Entry 4UE2 (X-ray diffraction, 2.02 A resolution); this record covers chains C and S.

[Chain C]
Name: Hydrogenase (nife) small subunit hyda
Source organism: Desulfovibrio fructosovorans
Notes: EC 1.12.2.1
Reference sequence: E1K248 (E1K248_DESFR); residues 1-264 here correspond to UniProt positions 51-314 (UniProt number = residue number + 50)
Amino-acid sequence (264 residues; numbered 1 to 264; the number before each row is that of its first residue):
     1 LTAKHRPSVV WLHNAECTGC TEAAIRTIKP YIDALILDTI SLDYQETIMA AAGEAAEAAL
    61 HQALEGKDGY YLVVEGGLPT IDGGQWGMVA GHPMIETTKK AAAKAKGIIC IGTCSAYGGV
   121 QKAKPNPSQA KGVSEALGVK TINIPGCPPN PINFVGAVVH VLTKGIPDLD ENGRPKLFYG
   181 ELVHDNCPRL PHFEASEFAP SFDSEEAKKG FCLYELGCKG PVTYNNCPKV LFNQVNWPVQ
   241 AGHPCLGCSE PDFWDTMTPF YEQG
Disordered / not traced: 1-4
Ion coordination: 4Fe-4S cluster Fe site 1: C17, C20, C114, C147; 4Fe-4S cluster Fe site 2: H184, C187, C212, C218; 3Fe-4S cluster Fe: C227, C245, C248
Ligand contacts:
  - 3Fe-4S cluster (F3S): V183, T223, N225, C227, F232, W237, P238, C245, L246, G247, C248, S249
  - 4Fe-4S cluster (SF4), molecule 1: E16, C17, T18, G19, C20, E75, G112, T113, C114, V120, G146, C147, P148
  - 4Fe-4S cluster (SF4), molecule 2: V183, H184, C187, R189, L190, F193, C212, L213, Y214, C218, G220, P221, V239

[Chain S]
Name: Nickel-dependent hydrogenase large subunit
Source organism: Desulfovibrio fructosovorans
Notes: EC 1.12.2.1
Reference sequence: E1K247 (E1K247_DESFR); numbering as in UniProt (aligned over 1-549)
Amino-acid sequence (549 residues; row label = number of the first residue in the row):
     1 MAESKPTPQS TFTGPIVVDP ITRIEGHLRI MVEVENGKVK DAWSSSQLFR GLEIILKGRD
    61 PRDAQHFTQR ACGVCTYVHA LASSRCVDDA VKVSIPANAR MMRNLVMASQ YLHDHLVHFY
   121 HLHALDWVDV TAALKADPNK AAKLAASIAP ARPGNSAKAL KAVQDKLKAF VESGQLGIFT
   181 NAYFLGGHKA YYLPPEVDLI ATAHYLEALH MQVKAASAMA ILGGKNPHTQ FTVVGGCSNY
   241 QGLTKDPLAN YLALSKEVCQ FVNECYIPDL LAVAGFYKDW GGIGGTSNYL AFGEFATDDS
   301 SPEKHLATSQ FPSGVITGRD LGKVDNVDLG AIYEDVKYSW YAPGGDGKHP YDGVTDPKYT
   361 KLDDKDHYSW MKAPRYKGKA MEVGPLARTF IAYAKGQPDF KKVVDMVLGK LSVPATALHS
   421 TLGRTAARGI ETAIVCANME KWIKEMADSG AKDNTLCAKW EMPEESKGVG LADAPRGALS
   481 HWIRIKGKKI DNFQLVVPST WNLGPRGAQG DKSPVEEALI GTPIADPKRP VEILRTVHAF
   541 DPCIACGVH
Disordered / not traced: 1-5
Disulfide bonds: C259-C436
Modified residues: C543 (s-hydroxycysteine; CSO)
Ion coordination: Mg2+: E53, L495, H549; Ni2+: C72, C75, C543, C546; carbonmonoxide-(dicyano) iron Fe: C75, C546 (together with Ni2+)
Ligand contacts: carbonmonoxide-(dicyano) iron (FCO): C75, V78, H79, A474, P475, R476, L479, V497, P498, S499, C543, C546

[Interface between chain C and chain S]
Contacting residue pairs (166; chain C residue first):
  H5(C) - Q175(S)  hydrogen bond
  R6(C) - F170(S)
  R6(C) - S173(S)  hydrogen bond
  R6(C) - Q175(S)  hydrogen bond (backbone-side chain)
  H13(C) - H27(S)  hydrogen bond (backbone-side chain)
  N14(C) - H27(S)  hydrogen bond (backbone-side chain)
  N14(C) - L48(S)
  A15(C) - L48(S)  hydrophobic
  E16(C) - E25(S)
  E16(C) - H27(S)  salt bridge
  E16(C) - A545(S)
  C17(C) - E25(S)
  C17(C) - R50(S)
  C17(C) - R70(S)
  C17(C) - C72(S)  hydrophobic
  C17(C) - G73(S)  hydrogen bond (backbone-backbone)
  C17(C) - V74(S)
  C17(C) - H228(S)
  T18(C) - E25(S)  hydrogen bond
  T18(C) - V74(S)
  G19(C) - G73(S)
  G19(C) - P227(S)
  E22(C) - G73(S)
  E22(C) - V74(S)
  E22(C) - H113(S)
  E22(C) - P227(S)
  A23(C) - P227(S)
  I25(C) - Q212(S)  hydrogen bond (backbone-side chain)
  I25(C) - V213(S)
  R26(C) - H113(S)  hydrogen bond
  R26(C) - Q212(S)  hydrogen bond
  R26(C) - A216(S)
  R26(C) - N226(S)  hydrogen bond
  I28(C) - V213(S)  hydrophobic
  Y31(C) - H210(S)
  Y31(C) - V213(S)  hydrophobic
  D33(C) - L209(S)
  D33(C) - H210(S)  salt bridge
  I36(C) - F170(S)
  L37(C) - K166(S)
  L37(C) - F170(S)  hydrophobic
  S41(C) - Q175(S)  hydrogen bond
  L42(C) - G177(S)
  L42(C) - I178(S)  hydrogen bond (backbone-backbone)
  D43(C) - G177(S)
  E46(C) - T22(S)
  E46(C) - R23(S)  hydrogen bond (backbone-backbone)
  E46(C) - H27(S)  salt bridge
  T47(C) - R23(S)
  T47(C) - L122(S)
  I48(C) - R23(S)
  M49(C) - T22(S)
  M49(C) - R23(S)  hydrogen bond (backbone-side chain)
  M49(C) - I178(S)
  A50(C) - R23(S)  hydrogen bond (backbone-side chain)
  A50(C) - L125(S)  hydrophobic
  A50(C) - I178(S)  hydrogen bond (backbone-backbone)
  A50(C) - A182(S)  hydrophobic
  A51(C) - T22(S)  hydrogen bond (backbone-side chain)
  A51(C) - T180(S)
  A51(C) - N181(S)
  A52(C) - V18(S)  hydrophobic
  A52(C) - P20(S)
  A52(C) - T22(S)
  A52(C) - Y183(S)  hydrogen bond (backbone-side chain)
  A52(C) - L534(S)  hydrophobic
  G53(C) - V18(S)
  G53(C) - D19(S)
  G53(C) - P20(S)  hydrogen bond (backbone-backbone)
  A55(C) - N181(S)  hydrogen bond (backbone-side chain)
  A55(C) - Y183(S)  hydrophobic
  A58(C) - N181(S)
  A59(C) - N181(S)
  Q62(C) - T180(S)
  D82(C) - Y359(S)
  Q85(C) - Y359(S)
  W86(C) - Q47(S)
  W86(C) - L48(S)
  W86(C) - F49(S)  hydrogen bond (backbone-backbone)
  W86(C) - P357(S)  hydrophobic
  W86(C) - Y359(S)
  W86(C) - W370(S)  hydrophobic
  G87(C) - Q47(S)
  G87(C) - L48(S)
  M88(C) - Q47(S)  hydrogen bond (backbone-backbone)
  M88(C) - Y359(S)
  M88(C) - L362(S)  hydrophobic
  V89(C) - D19(S)
  V89(C) - H27(S)
  A90(C) - D19(S)  hydrogen bond (backbone-side chain)
  G91(C) - D19(S)
  G91(C) - R29(S)
  G91(C) - L362(S)
  M94(C) - H27(S)
  V120(C) - L52(S)  hydrophobic
  V120(C) - I55(S)
  Q121(C) - R50(S)
  Q121(C) - I55(S)
  A123(C) - I55(S)
  A123(C) - R59(S)
  K124(C) - I55(S)
  K124(C) - R59(S)  hydrogen bond (backbone-side chain)
  P125(C) - I54(S)  hydrophobic
  P125(C) - I55(S)
  P127(C) - R50(S)
  C147(C) - R70(S)  hydrogen bond (backbone-side chain)
  C147(C) - K225(S)
  C147(C) - H228(S)
  P148(C) - P227(S)
  P148(C) - H228(S)
  F202(C) - V233(S)  hydrophobic
  F202(C) - S238(S)
  F202(C) - Y240(S)  hydrogen bond (backbone-side chain)
  F202(C) - C457(S)  hydrophobic
  D203(C) - Y240(S)
  D203(C) - C457(S)
  D203(C) - K459(S)
  A207(C) - Y240(S)
  K208(C) - Y240(S)
  K208(C) - N454(S)
  F232(C) - K225(S)
  N233(C) - A216(S)
  N233(C) - S217(S)  hydrogen bond (backbone-side chain)
  N233(C) - A220(S)
  N233(C) - K225(S)
  N233(C) - N226(S)  hydrogen bond (side chain-backbone)
  V235(C) - S217(S)
  V235(C) - A220(S)  hydrophobic
  V235(C) - I221(S)  hydrophobic
  N236(C) - A220(S)  hydrogen bond (side chain-backbone)
  N236(C) - I221(S)  hydrogen bond (side chain-backbone)
  N236(C) - G224(S)
  W237(C) - G224(S)  hydrogen bond (backbone-backbone)
  P238(C) - K225(S)
  P238(C) - Q230(S)
  Q240(C) - Q241(S)  hydrogen bond
  A241(C) - G224(S)
  A241(C) - S238(S)  hydrogen bond (backbone-side chain)
  A241(C) - N239(S)  hydrogen bond (backbone-backbone)
  G242(C) - S238(S)
  H243(C) - H66(S)
  H243(C) - Q230(S)
  H243(C) - T232(S)
  H243(C) - V233(S)
  H243(C) - S238(S)
  P244(C) - Q230(S)  hydrogen bond (backbone-side chain)
  C245(C) - Q230(S)
  L246(C) - H66(S)
  L246(C) - Q230(S)
  W254(C) - R59(S)  hydrogen bond (backbone-side chain)
  W254(C) - H66(S)
  W254(C) - F67(S)  hydrophobic
  W254(C) - R70(S)
  D255(C) - R59(S)  salt bridge
  T258(C) - R59(S)
  T258(C) - D63(S)
  P259(C) - D60(S)
  P259(C) - D63(S)
  F260(C) - D63(S)  hydrogen bond (backbone-side chain)
  F260(C) - H66(S)
  F260(C) - F67(S)  hydrophobic
  Y261(C) - R62(S)
  Y261(C) - Q65(S)  hydrogen bond
  Y261(C) - H66(S)  hydrogen bond
  Y261(C) - T232(S)
  E262(C) - R62(S)  salt bridge
Interface residues without a listed pair, chain C (83 interface residues in all): T27, I32, Y44, E54, A56, P79, S128, S204, Q234
Interface residues without a listed pair, chain S (78 interface residues in all): I24, G26, G51, A71, H121, F179, L206, F231, N250, T455

[Summary]
The interface between chain C and chain S involves 83 residues on one side and 78 on the other; the contacts
include 40 hydrogen bonds and 5 salt bridges. Polar pairs include E16(C)-H27(S), D33(C)-H210(S) and
E46(C)-H27(S). Ligands of chain C: 4Fe-4S cluster and 3Fe-4S cluster.
Chain C is Hydrogenase (nife) small subunit hyda and chain S is Nickel-dependent hydrogenase large subunit,
both from Desulfovibrio fructosovorans; the structure, Structure of air-treated anaerobically purified D.
fructosovorans NiFe-hydrogenase, was determined by X-ray diffraction, deposited together with 4UD2, 4UD6,
4UE6, 4UEQ and 4UEW.
